Entry 5TCC (X-ray diffraction, 3.37 A resolution); this record covers chain A.

# Chain A
Molecule: Complement factor D
Source organism: Homo sapiens
Notes: EC 3.4.21.46
UniProtKB: P00746 (CFAD_HUMAN); residues 16-243 here correspond to UniProt positions 26-253 (UniProt number = residue number + 10)
Chain sequence (228 residues; numbered 16 to 243; the number before each row is that of its first residue):
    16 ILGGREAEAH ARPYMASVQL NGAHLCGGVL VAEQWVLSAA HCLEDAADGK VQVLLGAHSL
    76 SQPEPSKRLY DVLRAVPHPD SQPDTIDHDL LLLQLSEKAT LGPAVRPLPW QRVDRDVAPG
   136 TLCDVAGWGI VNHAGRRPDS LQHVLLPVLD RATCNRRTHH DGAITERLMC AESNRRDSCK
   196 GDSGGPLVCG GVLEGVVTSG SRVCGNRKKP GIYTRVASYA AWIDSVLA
Disulfides: C41-C57, C138-C204, C169-C185, C194-C219
Ligand contacts: J56 ((2S)-N-(6-bromopyridin-2-yl)-3-[(1H-indazol-1-yl)acetyl]-1,3-thiazolidine-2-carboxamide): H39, L40, C41, H56, C57, W143, G144, I145, R152, C194, K195, G196, S198, T213, S214, G215, S216, R217, C219

# In short
Bound to chain A: compound J56.
Chain A is Complement factor D (Homo sapiens); the structure, Complement Factor D inhibited with JH4, was
determined by X-ray diffraction (same publication as 5TCA).
